Entry 4G51 (X-ray diffraction, 2.50 A resolution); this record covers chains A and C of the 4 polymer chains in the assembly.

# Chain A (and C)
Protein: Hemoglobin subunit alpha
Organism: Trematomus bernacchii
Notes: chain C of this document is another copy of the same molecule, construct and numbering; everything in this record applies to it too
Reference sequence: P80043 (HBA_TREBE); residues 1-142 here = UniProt positions 1-142
Chain sequence (143 residues; numbered 0 to 142; the number before each row is that of its first residue; numbering starts at 0):
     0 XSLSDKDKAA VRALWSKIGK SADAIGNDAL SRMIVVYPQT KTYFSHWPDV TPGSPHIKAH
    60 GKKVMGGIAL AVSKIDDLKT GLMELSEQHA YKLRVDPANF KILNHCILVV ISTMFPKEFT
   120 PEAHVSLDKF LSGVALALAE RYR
Differences from the reference sequence: acetylation (0)
Modified positions: ACE (acetyl group) at position 0
Metal / ion sites: heme Fe: His88 (together with nitric oxide)
Small-molecule neighbours: heme / nitric oxide: Leu29, Met32, Tyr42, Phe43, His45, Trp46, His59, Lys62, Val63, Gly66, Ile67, Leu84, His88, Leu92, Val94, Asn98, Phe99, Leu102, Asn103, Ile106, Leu137

# Chain A / chain C interface
Contacting residue pairs (11):
  ACE_0(A) with Ala138(C)
  Ser1(A) with Glu139(C), hydrogen bond
  Lys78(A) with Ser1(C), hydrogen bond
  Val124(A) with Arg142(C)
  Asp127(A) with Arg142(C), salt bridge
  Lys128(A) with Arg142(C)
  Leu135(A) with Leu135(C), hydrophobic
  Glu139(A) with Ser1(C), hydrogen bond
  Arg142(A) with Val124(C); Asp127(C), salt bridge; Lys128(C), hydrogen bond (backbone-side chain)
Also at the interface, not in a pair above, chain C (11 interface residues in all): ACE_0, Lys78, Ser131

# Overview
9 residues of chain A face 11 of chain C across their interface; the contacts include 4 hydrogen bonds and 2
salt bridges. Polar pairs include Asp127(A)-Arg142(C), Ser1(A)-Glu139(C) and Lys78(A)-Ser1(C). Ligands of
chain A: heme / nitric oxide.
Chain A and chain C are both Hemoglobin subunit alpha (Trematomus bernacchii); the structure, Crystallographic
analysis of the interaction of nitric oxide with hemoglobin from Trematomus bernacchii in the T ..., was
determined by X-ray diffraction.
